Entry 8GZH (electron microscopy, 2.96 A resolution); this record covers chains Z and 2 of the 10 polymer chains in the assembly.

[Chain Z]
Name: DNA-directed RNA polymerase subunit beta'
Organism: Synechocystis sp. PCC 6803
Notes: EC 2.7.7.6
Reference sequence: P73334 (RPOC2_SYNY3); residue numbers follow UniProt; this construct covers 1-1317
Sequence (1323 residues; row label = number of the first residue in the row; numbers below 1 keep their minus sign (Gly-5 is residue -5)):
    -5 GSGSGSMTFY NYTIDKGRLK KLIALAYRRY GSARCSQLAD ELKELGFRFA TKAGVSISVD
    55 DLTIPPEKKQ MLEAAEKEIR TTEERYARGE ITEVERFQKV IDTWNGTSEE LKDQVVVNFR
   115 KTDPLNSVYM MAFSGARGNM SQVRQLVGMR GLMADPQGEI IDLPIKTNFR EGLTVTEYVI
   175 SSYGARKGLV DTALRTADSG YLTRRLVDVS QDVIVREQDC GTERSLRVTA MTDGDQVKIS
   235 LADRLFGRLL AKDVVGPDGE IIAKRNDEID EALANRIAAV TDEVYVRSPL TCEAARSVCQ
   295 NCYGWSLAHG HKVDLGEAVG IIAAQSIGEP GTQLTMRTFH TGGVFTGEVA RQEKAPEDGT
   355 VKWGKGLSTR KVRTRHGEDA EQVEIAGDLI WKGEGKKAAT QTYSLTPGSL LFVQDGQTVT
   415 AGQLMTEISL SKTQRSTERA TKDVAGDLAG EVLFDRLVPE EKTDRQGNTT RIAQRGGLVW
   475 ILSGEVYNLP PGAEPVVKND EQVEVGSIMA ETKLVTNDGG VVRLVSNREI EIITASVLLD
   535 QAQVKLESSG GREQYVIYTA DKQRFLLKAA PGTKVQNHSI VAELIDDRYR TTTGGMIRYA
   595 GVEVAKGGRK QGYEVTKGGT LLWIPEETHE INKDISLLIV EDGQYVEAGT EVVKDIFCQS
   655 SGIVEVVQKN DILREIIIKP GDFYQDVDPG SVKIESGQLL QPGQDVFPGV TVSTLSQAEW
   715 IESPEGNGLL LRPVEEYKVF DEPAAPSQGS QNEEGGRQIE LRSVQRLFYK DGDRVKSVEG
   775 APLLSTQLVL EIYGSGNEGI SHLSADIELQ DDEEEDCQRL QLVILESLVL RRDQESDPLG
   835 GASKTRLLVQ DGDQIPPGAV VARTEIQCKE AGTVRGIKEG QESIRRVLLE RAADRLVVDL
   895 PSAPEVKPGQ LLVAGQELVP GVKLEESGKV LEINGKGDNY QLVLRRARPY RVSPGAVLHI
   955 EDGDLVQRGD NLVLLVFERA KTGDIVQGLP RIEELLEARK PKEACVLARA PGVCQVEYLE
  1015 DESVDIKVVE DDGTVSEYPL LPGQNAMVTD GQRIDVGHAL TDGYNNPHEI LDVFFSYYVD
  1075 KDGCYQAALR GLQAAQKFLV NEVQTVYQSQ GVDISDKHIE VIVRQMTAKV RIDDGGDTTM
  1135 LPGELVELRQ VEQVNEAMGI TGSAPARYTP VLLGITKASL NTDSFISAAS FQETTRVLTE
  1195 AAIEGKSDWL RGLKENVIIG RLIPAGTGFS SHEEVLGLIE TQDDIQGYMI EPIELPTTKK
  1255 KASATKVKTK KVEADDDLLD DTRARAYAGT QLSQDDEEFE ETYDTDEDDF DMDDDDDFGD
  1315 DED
Unresolved in the structure: -5 to 0, 788-794, 1225-1317
Differences from the reference sequence: expression tag (-5 to 0)
Metal / ion sites: Zn2+: Cys214, Cys286, Cys293, Cys296
Residues lining bound ligands: CTP: Arg131, Gln327, Met330, Phe333, His334
UniProt features mapped onto this chain:
  - binding site (Zn(2+)): Cys214, Cys286, Cys293, Cys296
What the authors report for this chain:
  - binding site for the ligand CTP: Met330, His334
  - mutagenesis - R331A, H334A: decreased catalytic activity

[Chain 2]
Molecule: Template strand DNA
Sequence (67 nucleotides; numbered -16 to 50; the number before each row is that of its first residue; numbers below 1 keep their minus sign (DC-16 is residue -16)):
   -16 CGCGAGAACC AGCCACCTGC ATCCGTGAGT CGGAGGTAAT AACCATAACG GACGGGCCTT
    44 GTCAAGC
Unresolved in the structure: -16 to 0

[How chain Z and chain 2 interact]
Residue-residue contacts - 11 pairs, chain Z then chain 2:
  Thr190(Z) with DG12(2), sugar contact
  Ala191(Z) with DA11(2), phosphate contact; DG12(2), sugar contact
  Gly194(Z) with DG12(2), sugar contact
  Tyr195(Z) with DG10(2), sugar contact; DA11(2), sugar contact
  Met330(Z) with DG12(2), hydrogen bond to the base
  Gln1186(Z) with DG10(2), phosphate contact
  Glu1187(Z) with DT9(2), phosphate contact; DG10(2), hydrogen bond to the phosphate
  Arg1190(Z) with DT9(2), sugar contact

[Overview]
Chain Z and chain 2 form an interface of 8 and 4 residues respectively; the contacts include 2 hydrogen bonds.
Polar pairs include Met330(Z)-DG12(2) and Glu1187(Z)-DG10(2). Bound to chain Z: CTP. From the paper: a binding
site for the ligand CTP at Met330(Z) and His334(Z); R331A and H334A of chain Z reduce catalytic activity.
Chain Z is DNA-directed RNA polymerase subunit beta' (Synechocystis sp. PCC 6803) and chain 2 is Template
strand DNA; the structure, Cryo-EM structure of Synechocystis sp. PCC 6803 CTP-bound RPitc, was determined by
electron microscopy, deposited together with 8GZG and 8H02.
